PDB entry 8APA | electron microscopy, 3.70 A resolution | chains B1 and F1 of the 42 polymer chains in the assembly

Chain B1:
Protein: ATP synthase subunit alpha, mitochondrial
Source organism: Trypanosoma brucei brucei
UniProtKB: Q9GS23 (ATPA_TRYBB); residue numbers follow UniProt; this construct covers 1-584
Chain sequence (584 residues; numbered 1 to 584; the number before each row is that of its first residue):
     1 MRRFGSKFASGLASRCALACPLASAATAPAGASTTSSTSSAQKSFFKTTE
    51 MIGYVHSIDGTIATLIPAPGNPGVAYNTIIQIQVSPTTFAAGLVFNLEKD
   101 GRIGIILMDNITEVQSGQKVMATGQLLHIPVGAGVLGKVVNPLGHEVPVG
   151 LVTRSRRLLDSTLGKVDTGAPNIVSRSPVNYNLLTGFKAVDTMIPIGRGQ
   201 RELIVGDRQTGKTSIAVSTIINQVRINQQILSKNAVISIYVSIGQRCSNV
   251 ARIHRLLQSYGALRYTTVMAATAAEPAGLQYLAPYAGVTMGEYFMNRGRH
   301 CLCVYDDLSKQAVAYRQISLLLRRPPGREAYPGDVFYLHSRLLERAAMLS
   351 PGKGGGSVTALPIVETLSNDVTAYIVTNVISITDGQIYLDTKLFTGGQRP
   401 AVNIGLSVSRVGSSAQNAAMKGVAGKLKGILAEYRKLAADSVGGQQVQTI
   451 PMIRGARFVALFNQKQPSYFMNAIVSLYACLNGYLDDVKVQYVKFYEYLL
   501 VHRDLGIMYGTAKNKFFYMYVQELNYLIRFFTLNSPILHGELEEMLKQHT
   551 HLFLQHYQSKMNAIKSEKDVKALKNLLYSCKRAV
Not modelled in the structure: 1-45, 152-160, 439-445
Metal / ion sites: Mg2+: T213 (together with ATP)
Small-molecule neighbours:
  - ATP (adenosine-5'-triphosphate), molecule 1: D207, R208, Q209, T210, G211, K212, T213, S214, Q245, F394, R399, P400, Q464, K465
  - ATP, molecule 2: I380, S381, V408, R410
UniProt features mapped onto this chain:
  - binding site (ATP): D207 to S214, Q464
  - site: L159, D160 (Cleavage), S407 (Required for activity)

Chain F1:
Protein: ATP synthase subunit beta, mitochondrial
Source organism: Trypanosoma brucei brucei
Notes: EC 7.1.2.2
UniProtKB: Q9GPE9 (ATPB_TRYBB); numbering as in UniProt (aligned over 1-519)
Chain sequence (519 residues; numbered 1 to 519; the number before each row is that of its first residue):
     1 MLTRFRSAVLRGAVSITGARAASTAPVADHKGRVGHVSQVIGAVVDVHFA
    51 DGVPPVLTALDVVDKLGRDEPLTLEIVQHLDAHTGRCIAMQTTDLLKLKA
   101 KVVSTGGNISVPVGRETLGRIFNVLGDAIDQRGPVGEKLRMPIHAVAPKL
   151 ADQAAEDAVLTTGIKVIDLILPYCKGGKIGLFGGAGVGKTVIIMELINNV
   201 AKGHGGFSVFAGVGERTREGTDLYLEMMQSKVIDLKGESKCVLVYGQMNE
   251 PPGARARVAQSALTMAEYFRDVEGQDVLLFIDNIFRFTQANSEVSALLGR
   301 IPAAVGYQPTLAEDLGQLQERITSTTKGSITSVQAVYVPADDITDPAPAT
   351 TFSHLDATTVLDRAVAESGIYPAVNPLECASRIMDPDVISVDHYNVAQDV
   401 VQMLTKYRELQDIIAVLGIDELSEEDKLIVDRARKLVKFLSQPFQVAEVF
   451 TGMTGHYVQLDDTIDSFSGLLMGTYDQVPEMAFYMVGGINSVLEKAKKMA
   501 EEAAELEKMRRARVAQASS
Not modelled in the structure: 1-25, 515-519
Metal / ion sites: Mg2+: T190 (together with ATP)
Small-molecule neighbours:
  - ATP (adenosine-5'-triphosphate), molecule 1: G184, A185, G186, V187, G188, K189, T190, V191, E215, R216, Y337, Y371, F444, A447, F450, T451
  - ATP, molecule 2: S381, R382, M384
UniProt features mapped onto this chain:
  - binding site (ATP): G184 to V191, R216

Interface between chain B1 and chain F1:
Pairs across the interface (80):
  P72(B1) - K97(F1)
  G73(B1) - K97(F1)
  A75(B1) - L95(F1)  hydrophobic
  A75(B1) - L96(F1)
  A75(B1) - K97(F1)
  Y76(B1) - V40(F1)  hydrophobic
  Y76(B1) - G42(F1)  hydrogen bond (side chain-backbone)
  Y76(B1) - T93(F1)
  Y76(B1) - D94(F1)
  Y76(B1) - L95(F1)  hydrogen bond (backbone-backbone)
  Y76(B1) - L96(F1)  hydrogen bond (backbone-backbone)
  N77(B1) - D94(F1)  hydrogen bond
  T78(B1) - L95(F1)
  N96(B1) - V40(F1)
  N96(B1) - I41(F1)
  L97(B1) - Q39(F1)
  L97(B1) - V40(F1)  hydrogen bond (backbone-backbone)
  L97(B1) - L96(F1)
  E98(B1) - L98(F1)
  K99(B1) - S38(F1)
  K99(B1) - Q39(F1)
  K99(B1) - T84(F1)
  L126(B1) - L95(F1)  hydrophobic
  P171(B1) - T217(F1)
  I173(B1) - T217(F1)
  I173(B1) - G220(F1)
  I173(B1) - T221(F1)  hydrogen bond (backbone-side chain)
  V174(B1) - I129(F1)
  V174(B1) - Q131(F1)
  R176(B1) - T217(F1)
  P178(B1) - L225(F1)  hydrophobic
  R201(B1) - R216(F1)
  P325(B1) - P302(F1)  hydrophobic
  P326(B1) - V305(F1)
  P326(B1) - G306(F1)
  G327(B1) - V305(F1)
  R328(B1) - V305(F1)
  R328(B1) - P339(F1)
  R328(B1) - D342(F1)  salt bridge
  R328(B1) - D345(F1)  salt bridge
  G333(B1) - Q289(F1)
  G333(B1) - E293(F1)
  D334(B1) - E293(F1)
  F336(B1) - R286(F1)
  F336(B1) - Q289(F1)
  Y337(B1) - M248(F1)
  Y337(B1) - N249(F1)
  Y337(B1) - E250(F1)
  Y337(B1) - P251(F1)
  Y337(B1) - R255(F1)
  Y337(B1) - E293(F1)
  S340(B1) - M248(F1)
  E344(B1) - R216(F1)
  E344(B1) - T217(F1)  hydrogen bond
  E344(B1) - M248(F1)
  E344(B1) - N249(F1)
  T372(B1) - A340(F1)
  T372(B1) - D341(F1)
  T377(B1) - A185(F1)
  T377(B1) - Y337(F1)
  T377(B1) - A340(F1)
  N378(B1) - Y337(F1)
  I380(B1) - A185(F1)  hydrophobic
  I380(B1) - R216(F1)  hydrogen bond (backbone-side chain)
  S381(B1) - R216(F1)  hydrogen bond (backbone-side chain)
  S381(B1) - M248(F1)
  S381(B1) - R286(F1)  hydrogen bond
  S381(B1) - Y337(F1)
  I382(B1) - R216(F1)  hydrogen bond (backbone-side chain)
  I382(B1) - M248(F1)  hydrophobic
  T383(B1) - R216(F1)  hydrogen bond (backbone-side chain)
  D384(B1) - R216(F1)
  D384(B1) - R218(F1)  salt bridge
  S409(B1) - F450(F1)
  R410(B1) - G186(F1)
  R410(B1) - R216(F1)
  R410(B1) - F450(F1)
  S413(B1) - V449(F1)
  K428(B1) - V449(F1)  hydrogen bond (side chain-backbone)
  K428(B1) - F450(F1)  hydrogen bond (side chain-backbone)
Other interface residues (no listed pair), chain B1 (51 interface residues in all): N71, V74, F95, G124, D167, A170, N172, S175, V371, Y374, L406, V411
Other interface residues (no listed pair), chain F1 (51 interface residues in all): K99, I121, D130, E215, Y245, A296, R363, E367, T451, G452

Overview:
Chain B1 and chain F1 each contribute 51 residues to their interface; the contacts include 14 hydrogen bonds
and 3 salt bridges. Polar contacts include R328(B1)-D342(F1), R328(B1)-D345(F1) and D384(B1)-R218(F1). One ATP
molecule is bound between chain B1 and chain F1. Bound to chain B1: ATP.
Here chain B1 is ATP synthase subunit alpha, mitochondrial and chain F1 is ATP synthase subunit beta,
mitochondrial, both from Trypanosoma brucei brucei. Entry 8APA (rotational state 1a of the Trypanosoma brucei
mitochondrial ATP synthase dimer) was determined by electron microscopy (same publication as 8AP6, 8AP7, 8AP8,
8AP9, 8APB, 8APC and 7 further entries).
